2PP3 - chains B and C; structure by X-ray diffraction, 2.20 A resolution.

== Chain B (and C) ==
Molecule: L-talarate/galactarate dehydratase
Organism: Salmonella typhimurium
Notes: chain C of this document is another copy of the same molecule, construct and numbering; everything in this record applies to it too
UniProtKB: Q8ZL58 (Q8ZL58_SALTY); residue numbers follow UniProt; this construct covers 1-398
Chain sequence (398 residues; numbered 1 to 398; the number before each row is that of its first residue):
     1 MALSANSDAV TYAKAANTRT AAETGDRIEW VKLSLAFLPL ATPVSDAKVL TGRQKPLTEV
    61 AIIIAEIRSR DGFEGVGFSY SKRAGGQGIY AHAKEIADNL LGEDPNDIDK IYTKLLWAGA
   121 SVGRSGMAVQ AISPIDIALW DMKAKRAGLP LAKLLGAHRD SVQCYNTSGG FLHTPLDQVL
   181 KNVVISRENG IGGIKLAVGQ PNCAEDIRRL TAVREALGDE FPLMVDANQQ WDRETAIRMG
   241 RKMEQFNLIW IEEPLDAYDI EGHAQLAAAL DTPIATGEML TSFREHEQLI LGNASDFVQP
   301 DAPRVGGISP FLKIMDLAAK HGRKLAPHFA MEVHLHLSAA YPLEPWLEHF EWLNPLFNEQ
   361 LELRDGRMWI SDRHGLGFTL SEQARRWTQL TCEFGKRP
Unresolved in the structure: 1-3
Differences from the reference sequence: engineered mutation Ala-197 (Lys in Q8ZL58)
Metal / ion sites: Mg2+: Asp-226, Glu-252, Glu-278 (together with L-glucaric acid)
Small-molecule neighbours: L-glucaric acid (LGT): Val-44, Asp-46, Lys-48, Leu-57, Lys-82, Arg-83, Thr-167, Phe-171, Lys-195, Asp-226, Asn-228, Glu-252, Glu-278, His-328, Glu-348, Phe-350, Trp-352
UniProt features mapped onto this chain:
  - active site: His-328 (Proton donor/acceptor)
  - binding site (substrate): Asp-46 to Lys-48, Lys-82, Arg-83, Lys-195, Asn-228, Glu-348
  - binding site (Mg(2+)): Asp-226, Glu-252, Glu-278
  - site: Asp-301 (Increases basicity of active site His)
  - mutagenesis: His-328 (H328N/A: Loss of dehydration activity on both L-talarate and galactarate and loss of epimerization activity)

== How chain B and chain C interact ==
Residue-residue contacts (121; chain B residue first):
  Ser-4(B) / Pro-39(C)
  Ser-4(B) / Leu-40(C)
  Ser-4(B) / Ala-41(C)  hydrogen bond (side chain-backbone)
  Ala-5(B) / Leu-38(C)  hydrophobic
  Ala-5(B) / Pro-39(C)  hydrogen bond (backbone-backbone)
  Ala-5(B) / Glu-351(C)
  Ala-5(B) / Trp-352(C)
  Asn-6(B) / Leu-40(C)
  Asn-6(B) / Ala-41(C)  hydrogen bond (side chain-backbone)
  Asn-6(B) / Thr-42(C)  hydrogen bond (side chain-backbone)
  Asn-6(B) / Trp-352(C)
  Ser-7(B) / Thr-42(C)
  Asp-8(B) / Thr-42(C)  hydrogen bond (backbone-side chain)
  Asp-8(B) / Gln-178(C)
  Ala-9(B) / Gln-178(C)
  Ala-9(B) / Asn-182(C)
  Val-10(B) / Asn-166(C)
  Val-10(B) / Ser-168(C)
  Val-10(B) / Asn-182(C)  hydrogen bond (backbone-side chain)
  Val-10(B) / Ile-185(C)  hydrophobic
  Val-10(B) / Ser-186(C)
  Val-10(B) / Glu-351(C)
  Thr-11(B) / Glu-351(C)  hydrogen bond (backbone-side chain)
  Tyr-12(B) / Asn-166(C)  hydrogen bond
  Tyr-12(B) / Ser-186(C)  hydrogen bond
  Tyr-12(B) / Asn-189(C)
  Tyr-12(B) / His-349(C)
  Ala-13(B) / Gln-360(C)
  Lys-14(B) / Gln-360(C)
  Ala-15(B) / Gln-360(C)
  Asn-17(B) / Asp-372(C)
  Asn-17(B) / Arg-373(C)
  Thr-18(B) / Glu-362(C)
  Arg-19(B) / Ser-371(C)
  Arg-19(B) / Asp-372(C)  salt bridge
  Thr-20(B) / Arg-364(C)
  Thr-20(B) / Ile-370(C)
  Thr-20(B) / Asp-372(C)
  Ala-21(B) / Pro-150(C)  hydrophobic
  Ala-21(B) / Ile-370(C)  hydrogen bond (backbone-backbone)
  Ala-21(B) / Ser-371(C)
  Ala-21(B) / Asp-372(C)
  Ala-22(B) / Asp-160(C)
  Thr-24(B) / Asp-372(C)
  Leu-38(B) / Ala-5(C)  hydrophobic
  Pro-39(B) / Ser-4(C)
  Pro-39(B) / Ala-5(C)  hydrogen bond (backbone-backbone)
  Leu-40(B) / Ala-5(C)  hydrophobic
  Leu-40(B) / Asn-6(C)
  Ala-41(B) / Ser-4(C)  hydrogen bond (backbone-side chain)
  Ala-41(B) / Asn-6(C)  hydrogen bond (backbone-side chain)
  Thr-42(B) / Asn-6(C)  hydrogen bond (backbone-side chain)
  Thr-42(B) / Ser-7(C)
  Thr-42(B) / Asp-8(C)  hydrogen bond
  Val-44(B) / Asn-6(C)
  Asp-104(B) / Lys-153(C)  salt bridge
  Asn-106(B) / Leu-149(C)
  Asn-106(B) / Lys-153(C)
  Asn-106(B) / Gly-156(C)
  Asp-107(B) / Lys-153(C)  salt bridge
  Asp-107(B) / Gly-156(C)
  Asp-107(B) / Ala-157(C)  hydrogen bond (side chain-backbone)
  Asp-109(B) / His-158(C)
  Lys-110(B) / Ala-157(C)
  Lys-110(B) / His-158(C)
  Lys-143(B) / Lys-153(C)  hydrogen bond (side chain-backbone)
  Lys-143(B) / Leu-154(C)  hydrogen bond (side chain-backbone)
  Arg-146(B) / Ala-147(C)
  Arg-146(B) / Leu-149(C)
  Ala-147(B) / Arg-146(C)
  Ala-147(B) / Ala-147(C)  hydrophobic
  Leu-149(B) / Asn-106(C)
  Leu-149(B) / Arg-146(C)
  Pro-150(B) / Ala-21(C)  hydrophobic
  Lys-153(B) / Asp-104(C)  salt bridge
  Lys-153(B) / Asn-106(C)
  Lys-153(B) / Asp-107(C)  salt bridge
  Lys-153(B) / Lys-143(C)  hydrogen bond (backbone-side chain)
  Leu-154(B) / Lys-143(C)  hydrogen bond (backbone-side chain)
  Gly-156(B) / Asn-106(C)
  Gly-156(B) / Asp-107(C)
  Ala-157(B) / Asp-107(C)  hydrogen bond (backbone-side chain)
  Ala-157(B) / Lys-110(C)
  His-158(B) / Asp-109(C)
  His-158(B) / Lys-110(C)
  Asp-160(B) / Ala-22(C)
  Asn-166(B) / Val-10(C)
  Asn-166(B) / Tyr-12(C)  hydrogen bond
  Ser-168(B) / Val-10(C)
  Gln-178(B) / Asp-8(C)
  Asn-182(B) / Ala-9(C)
  Asn-182(B) / Val-10(C)  hydrogen bond (side chain-backbone)
  Ile-185(B) / Val-10(C)
  Ser-186(B) / Val-10(C)
  Ser-186(B) / Tyr-12(C)  hydrogen bond
  Asn-189(B) / Tyr-12(C)
  Ile-191(B) / Tyr-12(C)
  Lys-320(B) / Glu-287(C)
  Lys-320(B) / Lys-320(C)
  His-349(B) / Tyr-12(C)
  Glu-351(B) / Ala-5(C)
  Glu-351(B) / Val-10(C)
  Glu-351(B) / Thr-11(C)  hydrogen bond (side chain-backbone)
  Trp-352(B) / Ala-5(C)
  Trp-352(B) / Asn-6(C)
  Asn-354(B) / Ala-13(C)
  Gln-360(B) / Ala-13(C)
  Gln-360(B) / Lys-14(C)
  Gln-360(B) / Ala-15(C)
  Glu-362(B) / Thr-18(C)
  Leu-363(B) / Tyr-12(C)  hydrophobic
  Ile-370(B) / Thr-20(C)
  Ile-370(B) / Ala-21(C)  hydrogen bond (backbone-backbone)
  Ser-371(B) / Arg-19(C)
  Ser-371(B) / Ala-21(C)
  Asp-372(B) / Asn-17(C)
  Asp-372(B) / Arg-19(C)  hydrogen bond (backbone-backbone)
  Asp-372(B) / Thr-20(C)
  Asp-372(B) / Ala-21(C)
  Asp-372(B) / Thr-24(C)
  Arg-373(B) / Asn-17(C)
Also at the interface, not in a pair above, chain B (68 interface residues in all): Leu-155, Phe-283, Asp-316, Leu-317, Leu-361, Trp-369, Trp-387
Also at the interface, not in a pair above, chain C (73 interface residues in all): Val-44, Thr-113, Leu-155, Gly-169, Thr-174, Ile-191, Phe-283, Asp-316, Leu-317, Asn-354, Pro-355, Leu-361, Leu-363, Trp-369

== Overview ==
68 residues of chain B face 73 of chain C across their interface; the contacts include 27 hydrogen bonds and 5
salt bridges. Polar pairs include Arg-19(B)/Asp-372(C), Asp-104(B)/Lys-153(C) and Asp-107(B)/Lys-153(C). Chain
B binds L-glucaric acid.
Both chains are L-talarate/galactarate dehydratase (Salmonella typhimurium). Entry 2PP3 (Crystal structure of
L-talarate/galactarate dehydratase mutant K197A liganded with Mg and L-glucarate) was determined by X-ray
diffraction together with 2PP0 and 2PP1 from the same study.
